PDB entry 3MYH | X-ray diffraction, 2.01 A resolution | chain X

Chain X:
Name: Myosin-2 heavy chain
From: Dictyostelium discoideum
Reference sequence: P08799 (MYS2_DICDI); residues 2-759 here = UniProt positions 2-759
Sequence (762 residues; row label = number of the first residue in the row):
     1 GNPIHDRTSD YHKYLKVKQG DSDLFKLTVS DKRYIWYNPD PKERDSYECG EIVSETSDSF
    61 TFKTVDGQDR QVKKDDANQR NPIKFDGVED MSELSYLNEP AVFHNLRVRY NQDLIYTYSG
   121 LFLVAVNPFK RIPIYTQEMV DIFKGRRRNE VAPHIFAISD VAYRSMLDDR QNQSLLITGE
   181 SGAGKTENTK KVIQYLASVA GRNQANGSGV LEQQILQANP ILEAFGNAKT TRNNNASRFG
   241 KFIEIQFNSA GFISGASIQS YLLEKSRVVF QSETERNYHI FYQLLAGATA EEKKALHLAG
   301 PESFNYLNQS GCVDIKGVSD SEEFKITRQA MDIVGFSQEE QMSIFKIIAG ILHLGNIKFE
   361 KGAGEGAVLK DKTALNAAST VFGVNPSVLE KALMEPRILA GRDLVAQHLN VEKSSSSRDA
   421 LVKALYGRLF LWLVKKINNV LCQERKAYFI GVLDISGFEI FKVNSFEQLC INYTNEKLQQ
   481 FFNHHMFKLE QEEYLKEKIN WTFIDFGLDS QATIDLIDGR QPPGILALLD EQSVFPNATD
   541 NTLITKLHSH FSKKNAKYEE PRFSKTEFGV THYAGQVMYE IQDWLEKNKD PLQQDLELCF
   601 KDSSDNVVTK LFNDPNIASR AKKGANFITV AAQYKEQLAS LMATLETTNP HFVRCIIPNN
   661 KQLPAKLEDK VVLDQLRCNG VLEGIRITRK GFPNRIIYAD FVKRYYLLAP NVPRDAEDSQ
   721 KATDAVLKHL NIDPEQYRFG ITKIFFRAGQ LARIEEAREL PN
Unresolved in the structure: 1, 203-208, 701-732, 748-762
Construct notes: expression tag (1, 760-762); engineered mutation Ala-236 (Ser in P08799)
Disulfides: Cys-442 forms a disulfide with the same residue of a neighbouring copy of this chain
Bound ions: Mg2+: Thr-186, Ser-237 (together with ADP, vanadate)
Small-molecule neighbours:
  - ADP (adenosine-5'-diphosphate): Ile-115, Tyr-116, Asn-127, Pro-128, Phe-129, Lys-130, Arg-131, Tyr-135, Glu-180, Ser-181, Gly-182, Ala-183, Gly-184, Lys-185, Thr-186, Glu-187, Asn-233, Asn-235, Ser-237, Asp-454
  - (S)-blebbistatin (BIT; (-)-1-phenyl-1,2,3,4-tetrahydro-4-hydroxypyrrolo[2,3-b]-7-methylquinolin-4-one): Arg-238, Phe-239, Gly-240, Tyr-261, Leu-262, Leu-263, Glu-264, Ile-455, Ser-456, Phe-466, Glu-467, Cys-470, Ile-471, Thr-474, Val-630, Tyr-634, Gln-637, Leu-638, Leu-641
Reported in the primary citation:
  - mutagenesis - S236A (3.4-fold): decreased catalytic activity on ATP
  - mutagenesis - S236A (0.3 uM-1 s-1): decreased binding to ATP binding to acto-S236A

Overview:
Ligands of chain X: ADP and (S)-blebbistatin. The Mg2+ site is built by Thr-186 and Ser-237. From the paper:
S236A reduces catalytic activity on ATP; S236A reduces binding to ATP binding to acto-S236A.
Chain X is Myosin-2 heavy chain (Dictyostelium discoideum); the structure, Insights into the Importance of
Hydrogen Bonding in the Gamma-Phosphate Binding Pocket of Myosin: Structural and ..., was determined by X-ray
diffraction together with 3MYK and 3MYL from the same study.
